PDB entry 8XCA | electron microscopy, 3.10 A resolution | chains A and B of the 4 polymer chains in the assembly

# Chain A
Name: CasJ19
Sequence (908 residues; numbered 1 to 908; the number before each row is that of its first residue):
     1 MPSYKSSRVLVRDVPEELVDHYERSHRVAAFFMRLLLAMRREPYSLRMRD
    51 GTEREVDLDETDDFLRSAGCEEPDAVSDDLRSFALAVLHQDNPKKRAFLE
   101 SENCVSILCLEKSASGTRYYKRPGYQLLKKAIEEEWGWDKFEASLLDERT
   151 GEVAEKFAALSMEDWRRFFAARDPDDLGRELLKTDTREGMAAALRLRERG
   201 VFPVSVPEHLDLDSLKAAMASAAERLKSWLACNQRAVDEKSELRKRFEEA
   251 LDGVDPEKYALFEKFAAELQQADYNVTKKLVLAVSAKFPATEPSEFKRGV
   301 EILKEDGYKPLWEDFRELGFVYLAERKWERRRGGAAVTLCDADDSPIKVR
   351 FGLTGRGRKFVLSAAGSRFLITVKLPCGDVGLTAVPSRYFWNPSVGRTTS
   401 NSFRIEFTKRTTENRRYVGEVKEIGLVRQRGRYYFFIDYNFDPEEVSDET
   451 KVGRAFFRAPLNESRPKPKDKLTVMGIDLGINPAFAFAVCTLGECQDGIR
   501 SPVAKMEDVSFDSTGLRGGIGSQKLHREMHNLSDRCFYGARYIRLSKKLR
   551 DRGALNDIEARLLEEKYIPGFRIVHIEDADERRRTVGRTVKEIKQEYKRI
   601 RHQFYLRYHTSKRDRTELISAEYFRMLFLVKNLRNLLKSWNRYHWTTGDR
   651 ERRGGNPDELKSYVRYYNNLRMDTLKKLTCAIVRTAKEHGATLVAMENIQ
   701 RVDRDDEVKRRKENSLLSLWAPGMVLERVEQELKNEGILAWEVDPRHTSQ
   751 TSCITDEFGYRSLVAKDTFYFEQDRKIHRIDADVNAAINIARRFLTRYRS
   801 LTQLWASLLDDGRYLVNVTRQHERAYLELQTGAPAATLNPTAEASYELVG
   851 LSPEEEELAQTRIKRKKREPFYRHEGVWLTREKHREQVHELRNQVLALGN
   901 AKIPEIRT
Not modelled in the structure: 1, 129-176, 241-334, 647-654, 702-712, 831-908

# Chain B
Molecule: CrRNA
Organism: unclassified sequences
Sequence (60 nucleotides; row label = number of the first residue in the row; numbers below 1 keep their minus sign (G-36 is residue -36)):
   -36 GUGCUGCUGUCUCCCAGACGGGAGGCAGAACUGCACCUUCCAUCAGAGAA
    14 CCUCACUGCG
Not modelled in the structure: 14-23

# How chain A and chain B interact
Pairs across the interface (110; chain A residue first):
  Tyr4(A) with C0(B), base contact
  Lys5(A) with C0(B), hydrogen bond to the phosphate
  Ser6(A) with C0(B), hydrogen bond to the sugar; U1(B), sugar contact
  Ser7(A) with G-36(B), base contact
  Arg8(A) with G-36(B), sugar contact; U1(B), phosphate contact; U2(B), salt bridge to the phosphate
  Arg47(A) with A5(B), salt bridge to the phosphate; U6(B), salt bridge to the phosphate
  Arg225(A) with C3(B), hydrogen bond to the sugar
  Ser228(A) with C4(B), base contact
  Cys232(A) with A5(B), base contact
  Arg235(A) with U6(B), base contact
  Ala335(A) with A5(B), sugar contact; U6(B), phosphate contact
  Ala336(A) with A5(B), hydrogen bond to the phosphate; U6(B), phosphate contact
  Thr338(A) with C4(B), hydrogen bond to the phosphate; A5(B), hydrogen bond to the phosphate
  Ser345(A) with C4(B), phosphate contact
  Pro346(A) with C3(B), sugar contact
  Val385(A) with G-36(B), phosphate contact
  Pro386(A) with G-36(B), phosphate contact
  Ser387(A) with G-36(B), hydrogen bond to the base
  Arg388(A) with G-36(B), hydrogen bond to the base; C-1(B), base contact
  Tyr389(A) with G-36(B), hydrogen bond to the base; C-1(B), base contact; C0(B), hydrogen bond to the phosphate
  Lys409(A) with C-1(B), base contact; C0(B), salt bridge to the phosphate
  Arg410(A) with A-2(B), phosphate contact; C-1(B), salt bridge to the phosphate
  Thr411(A) with C-3(B), phosphate contact; A-2(B), phosphate contact
  Thr412(A) with C-3(B), phosphate contact; A-2(B), hydrogen bond to the phosphate
  Arg432(A) with U-35(B), salt bridge to the phosphate
  Tyr434(A) with G-36(B), sugar contact
  Phe436(A) with U1(B), sugar contact; U2(B), sugar contact
  Arg544(A) with A13(B), phosphate contact
  Lys547(A) with A13(B), sugar contact
  Arg583(A) with G-20(B), salt bridge to the phosphate; A-19(B), salt bridge to the phosphate; C-18(B), base contact
  Arg584(A) with A-19(B), salt bridge to the phosphate; C-18(B), hydrogen bond to the sugar
  Gly587(A) with C-18(B), base contact; G-17(B), sugar contact
  Arg588(A) with C-18(B), hydrogen bond to the sugar
  Lys591(A) with G-17(B), salt bridge to the phosphate; G-16(B), phosphate contact
  Lys594(A) with G-15(B), salt bridge to the phosphate
  Lys598(A) with C-30(B), salt bridge to the phosphate
  Arg601(A) with G-31(B), hydrogen bond to the phosphate; C-30(B), salt bridge to the phosphate
  His602(A) with G-31(B), hydrogen bond to the sugar; C-30(B), sugar contact
  Phe604(A) with U-32(B), phosphate contact
  Tyr605(A) with U-32(B), sugar contact; G-31(B), base contact; A-7(B), hydrogen bond to the base
  Arg607(A) with C-33(B), hydrogen bond to the sugar; U-32(B), salt bridge to the phosphate
  Tyr608(A) with G-4(B), base contact; C-3(B), sugar contact
  His609(A) with U-32(B), hydrogen bond to the base; C-6(B), sugar contact
  Arg613(A) with U-5(B), salt bridge to the phosphate; G-4(B), sugar contact
  Asn635(A) with G11(B), phosphate contact; A12(B), phosphate contact
  Leu637(A) with G-16(B), phosphate contact; G-15(B), phosphate contact
  Lys638(A) with A12(B), sugar contact
  Ser639(A) with A13(B), phosphate contact
  Trp640(A) with C-18(B), base contact; G-17(B), sugar contact; G-16(B), hydrogen bond to the sugar
  Asn641(A) with G-16(B), hydrogen bond to the sugar; G-15(B), sugar contact
  Arg642(A) with A13(B), phosphate contact
  His644(A) with A-21(B), salt bridge to the phosphate
  Trp645(A) with A13(B), phosphate contact
  Asp658(A) with A-14(B), hydrogen bond to the sugar
  Glu659(A) with G-15(B), sugar contact
  Leu660(A) with G-15(B), phosphate contact; A-14(B), phosphate contact
  Lys661(A) with A-14(B), phosphate contact; G-13(B), salt bridge to the phosphate
  Ser662(A) with A-14(B), hydrogen bond to the phosphate
  Tyr663(A) with G-15(B), hydrogen bond to the phosphate; A-14(B), phosphate contact
  Arg665(A) with G-13(B), salt bridge to the phosphate
  Tyr666(A) with C-33(B), phosphate contact; U-32(B), hydrogen bond to the phosphate
  Asn669(A) with G-34(B), hydrogen bond to the phosphate; C-33(B), phosphate contact
  Leu670(A) with C-33(B), phosphate contact
  Asp673(A) with G-34(B), hydrogen bond to the base; C-33(B), sugar contact
  Lys676(A) with A-2(B), sugar contact; C-1(B), sugar contact; U1(B), salt bridge to the phosphate
  Lys677(A) with G-34(B), base contact; C-3(B), hydrogen bond to the base
  Cys680(A) with A-2(B), sugar contact
  Arg684(A) with A-2(B), salt bridge to the phosphate
Also at the interface, not in a pair above, chain A (78 interface residues in all): Leu10, Arg12, Glu53, Glu239, Lys348, Val590, Leu618, Tyr623, Met672, Glu732
Also at the interface, not in a pair above, chain B (36 interface residues in all): U-29, C-22, C7

# Summary
The interface between chain A and chain B involves 78 residues on one side and 36 on the other; the contacts
include 27 hydrogen bonds and 20 salt bridges. Polar pairs include Ser387(A)-G-36(B), Arg388(A)-G-36(B) and
Tyr389(A)-G-36(B).
Chain A is CasJ19 and chain B is CrRNA (unclassified sequences); the structure, Cryo-EM structure of Cas12o1,
crRNA and target DNA complex, was determined by electron microscopy, deposited together with 8XCC.
